Entry 7XOW (electron microscopy, 3.10 A resolution); this record covers chains B and A of the 6 polymer chains in the assembly.

Chain B:
Protein: Guanine nucleotide-binding protein G(I)/G(S)/G(T) subunit beta-1
Organism: Homo sapiens
UniProtKB: P62873 (GBB1_HUMAN); residues 2-340 here = UniProt positions 2-340
Amino-acid sequence (345 residues; each row starts with the number of its first residue; numbers below 1 keep their minus sign (Met-4 is residue -4)):
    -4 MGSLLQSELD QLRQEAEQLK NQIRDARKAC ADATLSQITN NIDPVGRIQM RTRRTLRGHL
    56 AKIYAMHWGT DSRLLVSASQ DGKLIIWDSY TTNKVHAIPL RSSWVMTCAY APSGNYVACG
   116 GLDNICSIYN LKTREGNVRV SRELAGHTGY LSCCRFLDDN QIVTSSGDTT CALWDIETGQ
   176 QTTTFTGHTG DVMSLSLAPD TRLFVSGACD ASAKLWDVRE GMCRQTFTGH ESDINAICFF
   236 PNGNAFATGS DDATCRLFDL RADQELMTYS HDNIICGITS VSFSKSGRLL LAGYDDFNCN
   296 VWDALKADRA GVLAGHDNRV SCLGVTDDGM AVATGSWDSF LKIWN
Disordered / not traced: -4 to 2
Sequence notes: initiating methionine (-4); expression tag (-3 to 1)
Swiss-Prot annotation at these positions:
  - modified residue: Ser2 (N-acetylserine), His266 (Phosphohistidine)
  - natural variant: Leu30 (L30F: In MRD42; uncertain significance), Arg52 (R52G: In MRD42), Gly64 (G64V: In MRD42), Asp76 (D76E: In MRD42; D76G: In MRD42), Gly77 (G77S: In MRD42), Lys78 (K78R: In MRD42), Ile80 (I80N: In MRD42; I80T: In MRD42), His91 (H91R: In MRD42; uncertain significance), Ala92 (A92T: In MRD42), Pro94 (P94S: In MRD42), Leu95 (L95P: In MRD42), Arg96 (R96L: In MRD42), 5 further natural variant entries in UniProt

Chain A:
Protein: Guanine nucleotide-binding protein G(q) subunit alpha
Organism: Homo sapiens
UniProtKB: P50148 (GNAQ_HUMAN); residues 30-353 here correspond to UniProt positions 36-359 (UniProt number = residue number + 6)
Amino-acid sequence (353 residues; row label = number of the first residue in the row):
     1 MGCTLSAEDK AAVERSKMID RNLREDGEKA RRELKLLLLG TGESGKSTFI KQMRIIHGSG
    61 YSDEDKRGFT KLVYQNIFTA MQAMIRAMDT LKIPYKYEHN KAHAQLVREV DVEKVSAFEN
   121 PYVDAIKSLW NDPGIQECYD RRREYQLSDS TKYYLNDLDR VADPAYLPTQ QDVLRVRVPT
   181 TGIIEYPFDL QSVIFRMVDV GGQRSERRKW IHCFENVTSI MFLVALSEYD QVLVESDNEN
   241 RMEESKALFR TIITYPWFQN SSVILFLNKK DLLEEKIMYS HLVDYFPEYD GPQRDAQAAR
   301 EFILKMFVDL NPDSDKIIYS HFTCATDTEN IRFVFAAVKD TILQLNLKEY NLV
Disordered / not traced: 1-4, 59-181, 233-239
Sequence notes: initiating methionine (1); expression tag (2-29)

How chain B and chain A interact:
Residue-residue contacts (44; chain B residue first):
  Gly53(B) with Leu23(A)
  Leu55(B) with Leu23(A); Gly27(A)
  Lys57(B) with His212(A), hydrogen bond (side chain-backbone); Glu215(A), salt bridge
  Tyr59(B) with His212(A), hydrogen bond; Cys213(A)
  Gln75(B) with Cys213(A), hydrogen bond
  Lys78(B) with Leu23(A); Asp26(A), salt bridge
  Asn88(B) with Ala12(A); Val13(A)
  Lys89(B) with Ser16(A); Ile19(A)
  Val90(B) with Arg15(A), hydrogen bond (backbone-side chain)
  His91(B) with Arg15(A)
  Ala92(B) with Ile19(A), hydrophobic; Leu23(A), hydrophobic
  Trp99(B) with Ile183(A); Glu185(A), hydrogen bond; Val198(A), hydrophobic; Phe214(A), hydrophobic
  Leu117(B) with Ile183(A); Gln203(A); Trp210(A), hydrophobic; Phe214(A), hydrophobic
  Asn119(B) with Gly182(A); Gln203(A)
  Thr143(B) with Gly202(A)
  Tyr145(B) with Ser205(A); Lys209(A)
  Gly162(B) with Arg204(A)
  Asp163(B) with Arg204(A)
  Thr164(B) with Arg204(A)
  Thr184(B) with Arg204(A)
  Asp186(B) with Arg204(A), salt bridge; Ser205(A)
  Met188(B) with Lys209(A)
  Cys204(B) with Lys209(A)
  Asp228(B) with Lys209(A), salt bridge
  Asn230(B) with Lys209(A), hydrogen bond
  Asp246(B) with Lys209(A), salt bridge
  Arg314(B) with Trp257(A)
  Trp332(B) with His212(A)
Interface residues without a listed pair, chain B (34 interface residues in all): Asp76, Ile80, Ser98, Met101, Asp118, Gly144
Interface residues without a listed pair, chain A (25 interface residues in all): Asp20, Glu206

Overview:
The interface between chain B and chain A involves 34 residues on one side and 25 on the other, with 6
hydrogen bonds and 5 salt bridges. Polar pairs include Lys57(B)-Glu215(A), Lys78(B)-Asp26(A) and
Asp186(B)-Arg204(A).
Chain B is Guanine nucleotide-binding protein G(I)/G(S)/G(T) subunit beta-1 and chain A is Guanine
nucleotide-binding protein G(q) subunit alpha, both from Homo sapiens; the structure, Structural insights into
human brain gut peptide cholecystokinin receptors, was determined by electron microscopy together with 8IA7,
7XOU and 7XOV from the same study.
